1FZJ - chains A and P of the 3 polymer chains in the assembly; structure by X-ray diffraction, 1.90 A resolution.

Chain A:
Protein: H-2 class I histocompatibility antigen, K-B alpha chain
Source organism: Mus musculus
Notes: fragment: extracellular domain
Reference sequence: P01901 (HA1B_MOUSE); residues 1-274 here correspond to UniProt positions 22-295 (UniProt number = residue number + 21)
Amino-acid sequence (274 residues; numbered 1 to 274; the number before each row is that of its first residue):
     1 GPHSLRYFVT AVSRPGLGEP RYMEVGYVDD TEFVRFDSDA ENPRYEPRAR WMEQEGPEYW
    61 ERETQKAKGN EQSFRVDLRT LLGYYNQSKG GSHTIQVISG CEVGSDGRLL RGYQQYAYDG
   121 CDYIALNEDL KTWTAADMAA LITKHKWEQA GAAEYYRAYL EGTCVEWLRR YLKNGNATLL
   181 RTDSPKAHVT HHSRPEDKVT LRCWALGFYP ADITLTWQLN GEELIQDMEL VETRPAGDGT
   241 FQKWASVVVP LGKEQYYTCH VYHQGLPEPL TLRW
Disulfide bonds: Cys101-Cys164, Cys203-Cys259
Covalently attached groups: N-acetylglucosamine (NAG) linked to Asn86; glycan linked to Asn176
Modified / non-standard residues: Cys121 (s-hydroxycysteine; CSO)
Sequence notes: modified residue (121); engineered mutation Ala152 (Glu173 in P01901), Tyr155 (Arg176 in P01901), Tyr156 (Leu177 in P01901)
Curated features (UniProtKB/Swiss-Prot):
  - glycosylation (N-linked (GlcNAc...) asparagine): Asn86, Asn176
Reported in the primary citation:
  - contacts within the chain: Tyr156-Leu160 (hydrophobic contact)
  - conformationally variable residues (helix shift): Trp133, Gly151 to Glu154, Tyr159 to Thr163
  - post-translational modification sites: Asn86, Asn176

Chain P:
Protein: Nucleocapsid protein
Reference sequence: P11212 (NCAP_VSVIG); residues 1-8 here correspond to UniProt positions 52-59 (UniProt number = residue number + 51)
Amino-acid sequence (8 residues; row label = number of the first residue in the row):
     1 RGYVYQGL
Reported in the primary citation:
  - conformationally variable residues: Gly2 to Val4

How chain A and chain P interact:
Contacting residue pairs (40; chain A residue first):
  Tyr7(A) - Arg1(P)  hydrogen bond (side chain-backbone)
  Tyr7(A) - Gly2(P)  hydrogen bond (side chain-backbone)
  Tyr7(A) - Tyr5(P)
  Val9(A) - Tyr5(P)
  Tyr59(A) - Arg1(P)
  Arg62(A) - Arg1(P)
  Glu63(A) - Arg1(P)  salt bridge
  Glu63(A) - Gly2(P)  hydrogen bond (side chain-backbone)
  Lys66(A) - Arg1(P)
  Lys66(A) - Gly2(P)  hydrogen bond (side chain-backbone)
  Lys66(A) - Tyr3(P)
  Lys66(A) - Val4(P)
  Asn70(A) - Tyr3(P)  hydrogen bond (side chain-backbone)
  Asn70(A) - Val4(P)
  Asn70(A) - Tyr5(P)  hydrogen bond (side chain-backbone)
  Ser73(A) - Tyr5(P)
  Phe74(A) - Tyr5(P)  hydrophobic
  Asp77(A) - Gly7(P)
  Asp77(A) - Leu8(P)  hydrogen bond (side chain-backbone)
  Thr80(A) - Leu8(P)
  Leu81(A) - Leu8(P)  hydrophobic
  Tyr84(A) - Leu8(P)  hydrogen bond (side chain-backbone)
  Ser99(A) - Tyr5(P)
  Gln114(A) - Tyr3(P)
  Gln114(A) - Tyr5(P)
  Tyr116(A) - Tyr5(P)
  Tyr116(A) - Leu8(P)  hydrophobic
  Thr143(A) - Leu8(P)  hydrogen bond (side chain-backbone)
  Lys146(A) - Leu8(P)  hydrogen bond (side chain-backbone)
  Trp147(A) - Gln6(P)
  Trp147(A) - Gly7(P)  hydrogen bond (side chain-backbone)
  Trp147(A) - Leu8(P)  hydrophobic
  Ala152(A) - Tyr3(P)
  Tyr155(A) - Tyr3(P)
  Tyr156(A) - Tyr3(P)
  Tyr159(A) - Arg1(P)  hydrogen bond (side chain-backbone)
  Tyr159(A) - Gly2(P)
  Tyr159(A) - Tyr3(P)  hydrophobic
  Trp167(A) - Arg1(P)
  Tyr171(A) - Arg1(P)  hydrogen bond (side chain-backbone)
Also at the interface, not in a pair above, chain A (32 interface residues in all): Leu5, Tyr22, Glu24, Ile95, Val97, Tyr123, Thr163
Interface features reported in the paper:
  - residue pairs: Ala152(A)-Tyr3(P)

Overview:
32 residues of chain A face 8 of chain P across their interface; the contacts include 13 hydrogen bonds and 1
salt bridge. Among the polar pairs are Glu63(A)-Arg1(P), Tyr7(A)-Arg1(P) and Tyr7(A)-Gly2(P). The paper
describes a contact between Ala152(A) and Tyr3(P). The paper reports modification sites Asn86(A) and
Asn176(A); conformational variability at Trp133(A), Gly151(A) and Gly2(P) among others.
Chain A is H-2 class I histocompatibility antigen, K-B alpha chain (Mus musculus) and chain P is Nucleocapsid
protein; the structure, MHC class I natural mutant H-2KBM1 heavy chain complexed with beta-2 microglobulin and
vesicular stomatitis virus ..., was determined by X-ray diffraction, deposited together with 1FZK, 1FZM and
1FZO.
